Entry 3Q7N (X-ray diffraction, 1.77 A resolution); this record covers chain A.

Chain A:
Name: Lipoprotein yfgL
Organism: Escherichia coli
Reference sequence: P77774 (YFGL_ECOLI); numbering as in UniProt (aligned over 21-392)
Chain sequence (376 residues; row label = number of the first residue in the row):
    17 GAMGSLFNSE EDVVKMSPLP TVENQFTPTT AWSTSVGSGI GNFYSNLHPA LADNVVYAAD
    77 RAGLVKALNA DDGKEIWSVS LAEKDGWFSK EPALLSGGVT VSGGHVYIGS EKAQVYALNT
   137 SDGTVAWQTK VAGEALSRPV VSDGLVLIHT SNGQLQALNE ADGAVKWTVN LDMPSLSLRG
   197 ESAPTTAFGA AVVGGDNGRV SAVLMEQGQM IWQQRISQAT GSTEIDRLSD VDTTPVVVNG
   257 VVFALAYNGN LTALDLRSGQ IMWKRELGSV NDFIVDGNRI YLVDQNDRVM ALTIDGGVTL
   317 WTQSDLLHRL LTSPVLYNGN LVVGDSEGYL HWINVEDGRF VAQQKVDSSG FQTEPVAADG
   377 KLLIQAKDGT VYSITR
Unresolved in the structure: 17-28, 236-244
Sequence notes: expression tag (17-20)
Modified positions: Mse19 (selenomethionine); Mse32, Mse189, Mse221, Mse226, Mse278, Mse306 (selenomethionine; parent Met)
Reported in the primary citation:
  - conformationally variable residues (order/disorder transition): Ser233 to Asp248

Overview:
The paper reports conformational variability at Ser233.
Chain A is Lipoprotein yfgL (Escherichia coli); the structure, The crystal structure of BamB from the BAM
complex in spacegroup P212121, was determined by X-ray diffraction, deposited together with 3Q7M and 3Q7O.
